PDB entry 4FSX | X-ray diffraction, 3.20 A resolution | chain A

Chain A:
Protein: DNA (cytosine-5)-methyltransferase 1
From: Zea mays
Notes: EC 2.1.1.37
UniProtKB: Q9AXT8 (CMT1_MAIZE); numbering as in UniProt (aligned over 130-912)
Amino-acid sequence (784 residues; row label = number of the first residue in the row):
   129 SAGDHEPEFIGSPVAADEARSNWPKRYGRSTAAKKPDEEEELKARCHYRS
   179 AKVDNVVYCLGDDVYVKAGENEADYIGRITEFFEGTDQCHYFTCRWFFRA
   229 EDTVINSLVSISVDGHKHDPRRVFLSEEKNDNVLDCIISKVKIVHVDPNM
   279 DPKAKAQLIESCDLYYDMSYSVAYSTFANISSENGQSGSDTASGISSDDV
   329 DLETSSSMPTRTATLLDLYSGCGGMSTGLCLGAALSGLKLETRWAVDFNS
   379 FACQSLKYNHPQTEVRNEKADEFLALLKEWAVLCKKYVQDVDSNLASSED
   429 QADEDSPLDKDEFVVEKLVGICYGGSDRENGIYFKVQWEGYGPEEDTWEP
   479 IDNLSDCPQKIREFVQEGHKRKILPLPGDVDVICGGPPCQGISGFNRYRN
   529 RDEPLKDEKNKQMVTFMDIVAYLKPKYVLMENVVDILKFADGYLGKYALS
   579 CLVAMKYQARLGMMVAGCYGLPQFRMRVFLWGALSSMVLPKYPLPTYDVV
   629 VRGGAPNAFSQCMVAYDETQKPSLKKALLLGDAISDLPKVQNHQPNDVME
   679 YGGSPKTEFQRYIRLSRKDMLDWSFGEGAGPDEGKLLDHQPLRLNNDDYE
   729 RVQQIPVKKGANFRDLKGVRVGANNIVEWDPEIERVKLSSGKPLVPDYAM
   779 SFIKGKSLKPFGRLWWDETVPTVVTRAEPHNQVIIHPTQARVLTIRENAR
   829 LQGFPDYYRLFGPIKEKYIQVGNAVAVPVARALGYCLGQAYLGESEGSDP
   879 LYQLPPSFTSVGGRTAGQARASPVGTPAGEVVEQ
Not modelled in the structure: 129-133, 157-169, 311-337, 421-439, 520-533, 887-912
Differences from the reference sequence: expression tag (129)
Modified / non-standard residues: Mse278, Mse296, Mse353, Mse541, Mse545, Mse558, Mse583, Mse591, Mse592, Mse604, Mse615, Mse641, Mse677, Mse698, Mse778 (selenomethionine; parent Met); Mse336 (selenomethionine)
Residues lining bound ligands: S-adenosylhomocysteine (SAH): Tyr347, Ser348, Gly349, Cys350, Gly351, Gly352, Mse353, Asp375, Phe376, Asn377, Glu396, Lys397, Ala398, Gly514, Pro516, Gln540, Glu559, Asn851, Ala852, Val853

Overview:
Bound to chain A: S-adenosylhomocysteine.
Chain A is DNA (cytosine-5)-methyltransferase 1 (Zea mays); the structure, crystal structure of Se-substituted
Zea mays ZMET2 in complex with SAH, was determined by X-ray diffraction (same publication as 4FT2 and 4FT4).
